5AVB - chains H and I of the 10 polymer chains in the assembly; structure by X-ray diffraction, 2.40 A resolution.

Chain H:
Name: Histone H2B type 1-J
From: Homo sapiens
Reference sequence: P06899 (H2B1J_HUMAN); residues 0-125 here correspond to UniProt positions 1-126 (UniProt number = residue number + 1)
Chain sequence (129 residues; row label = number of the first residue in the row; numbers below 1 keep their minus sign (Gly-3 is residue -3)):
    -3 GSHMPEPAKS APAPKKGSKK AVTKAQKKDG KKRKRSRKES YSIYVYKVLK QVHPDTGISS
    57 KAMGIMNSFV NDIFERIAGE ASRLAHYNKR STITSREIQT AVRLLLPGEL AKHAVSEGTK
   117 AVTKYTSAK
Not modelled in the structure: -3 to 30, 125
Differences from the reference sequence: expression tag (-3 to -1)
Curated features (UniProtKB/Swiss-Prot):
  - modified residue: Pro1 (N-acetylproline), Glu2 (ADP-ribosyl glutamic acid), Lys5 (N6-(2-hydroxyisobutyryl)lysine), Ser6 (ADP-ribosylserine), Lys11 (N6-(beta-hydroxybutyryl)lysine), Lys12 (N6-(2-hydroxyisobutyryl)lysine), Ser14 (Phosphoserine), Lys15 (N6-acetyllysine), Lys16 (N6-(beta-hydroxybutyryl)lysine), Lys20 (N6-(2-hydroxyisobutyryl)lysine), Lys23 (N6-(2-hydroxyisobutyryl)lysine), Lys24 (N6-(2-hydroxyisobutyryl)lysine), Lys34 (N6-(2-hydroxyisobutyryl)lysine), Glu35 (PolyADP-ribosyl glutamic acid), Ser36 (Phosphoserine), Lys43 (N6-(2-hydroxyisobutyryl)lysine), Lys46 (N6-(2-hydroxyisobutyryl)lysine), Lys57 (N6,N6-dimethyllysine), Arg79 (Dimethylated arginine), Lys85 (N6,N6,N6-trimethyllysine) and 6 more in UniProt
  - glycosylation: Ser112 (O-linked (GlcNAc) serine)
  - cross-link (Glycyl lysine isopeptide (Lys-Gly)): Lys5 (interchain with G-Cter in SUMO2), Lys20 (interchain with G-Cter in SUMO2), Lys34 (interchain with G-Cter in ubiquitin), Lys120 (interchain with G-Cter in ubiquitin)

Chain I:
Molecule: 147-nt DNA strand
Sequence (147 nucleotides; each row starts with the number of its first residue; numbers below 1 keep their minus sign (DA-73 is residue -73)):
   -73 ATCAATATCC ACCTGCAGAT ACTACCAAAA GTGTATTTGG AAACTGCTCC ATCAAAAGGC
   -13 ATGTTCAGCT GGAATCCAGC TGAACATGCC TTTTGATGGA GCAGTTTCCA AATACACTTT
    47 TGGTAGTATC TGCAGGTGGA TATTGAT
Ion coordination: Mn2+ site 1: DG-35, DG-34; Mn2+ site 2 near DG-3 (its only coordinating residue here); Mn2+ site 3 near DG5 (its only coordinating residue here); Mn2+ site 4 near DG27 (its only coordinating residue here); Mn2+ site 5 near DG48 (its only coordinating residue here); Mn2+ site 6 near DG61 (its only coordinating residue here)

Interface between chain H and chain I:
Residue-residue contacts (14; chain H residue first):
  Arg31(H) with DT-26(I), salt bridge to the phosphate; DT50(I), phosphate contact; DA51(I), salt bridge to the phosphate
  Ser32(H) with DT50(I), phosphate contact
  Arg33(H) with DG48(I), base contact; DG49(I), phosphate contact; DT50(I), phosphate contact
  Lys34(H) with DG49(I), phosphate contact; DT50(I), hydrogen bond to the phosphate
  Glu35(H) with DG49(I), phosphate contact
  Ser36(H) with DG49(I), hydrogen bond to the phosphate
  Ile39(H) with DG48(I), phosphate contact; DG49(I), phosphate contact
  Tyr40(H) with DG48(I), hydrogen bond to the phosphate
Also at the interface, not in a pair above, chain H (9 interface residues in all): Lys43

Summary:
The interface between chain H and chain I involves 9 residues on one side and 5 on the other, with 3 hydrogen
bonds and 2 salt bridges. Among the polar pairs are Lys34(H)-DT50(I), Ser36(H)-DG49(I) and Tyr40(H)-DG48(I).
DG-35(I) and DG-34(I) coordinate Mn2+ site 1.
Chain H is Histone H2B type 1-J (Homo sapiens) and chain I is a 147-nt DNA strand; the structure, human
nucleosome core particle, was determined by X-ray diffraction together with 5AV5, 5AV6, 5AV8, 5AV9 and 5AVC
from the same study.
